4Y8T - chains Z and a of the 30 polymer chains in the assembly; structure by X-ray diffraction, 2.70 A resolution.

# Chain Z
Molecule: Proteasome subunit beta type-6
From: Saccharomyces cerevisiae S288c
Notes: EC 3.4.25.1
Reference sequence: P23724 (PSB6_YEAST); residues 1-222 here correspond to UniProt positions 20-241 (UniProt number = residue number + 19)
Sequence (222 residues; each row starts with the number of its first residue):
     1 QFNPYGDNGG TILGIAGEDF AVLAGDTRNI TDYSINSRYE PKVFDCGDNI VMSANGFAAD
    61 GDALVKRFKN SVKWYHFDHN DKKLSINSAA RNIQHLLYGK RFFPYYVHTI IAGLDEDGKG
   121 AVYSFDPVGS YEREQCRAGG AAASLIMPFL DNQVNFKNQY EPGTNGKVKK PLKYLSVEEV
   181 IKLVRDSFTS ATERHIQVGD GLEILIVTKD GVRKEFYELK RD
Metal / ion sites: Mg2+: Thr192, His195, Val198

# Chain a
Molecule: Proteasome subunit beta type-7
From: Saccharomyces cerevisiae S288c
Notes: EC 3.4.25.1
Reference sequence: P30657 (PSB7_YEAST); residues -12 to 233 here correspond to UniProt positions 21-266 (UniProt number = residue number + 33)
Sequence (246 residues; each row starts with the number of its first residue; numbers below 1 keep their minus sign (Thr-12 is residue -12)):
   -12 TQIANAGASP MVNTQQPIVT GTSVISMKYD NGVIIAADNL GSYGSLLRFN GVERLIPVGD
    48 NTVVGISGDI SDMQHIERLL KDLVTENAYD NPLADAEEAL EPSYIFEYLA TVMYQRRSKM
   108 NPLWNAIIVA GVQSNGDQFL RYVNLLGVTY SSPTLATGFG AHMANPLLRK VVDRESDIPK
   168 TTVQVAEEAI VNAMRVLYYR DARSSRNFSL AIIDKNTGLT FKKNLQVENM KWDFAKDIKG
   228 YGTQKI
Unresolved in the structure: -12 to 0

# How chain Z and chain a interact
Pairs across the interface - 39 pairs, chain Z then chain a:
  Gln1(Z) - Thr1(a)
  Phe2(Z) - Thr1(a)
  Phe2(Z) - Arg104(a)
  Phe2(Z) - Pro109(a)  hydrophobic
  Phe2(Z) - Leu133(a)  hydrophobic
  Asn3(Z) - Leu133(a)
  Pro4(Z) - Arg104(a)  hydrogen bond (backbone-side chain)
  Pro4(Z) - Met107(a)  hydrophobic
  Pro4(Z) - Leu133(a)
  Tyr5(Z) - Arg104(a)
  Asn8(Z) - Val135(a)
  Asn29(Z) - Tyr137(a)
  Ser34(Z) - His149(a)  hydrogen bond
  Ile35(Z) - Arg156(a)  hydrogen bond (backbone-side chain)
  Asn36(Z) - Tyr137(a)  hydrogen bond
  Asn36(Z) - Ser139(a)
  Asn36(Z) - Arg156(a)
  Ser37(Z) - Ser138(a)  hydrogen bond (side chain-backbone)
  Glu40(Z) - Arg128(a)  salt bridge
  Glu40(Z) - Tyr137(a)
  Glu40(Z) - Ser138(a)  hydrogen bond (side chain-backbone)
  Phe57(Z) - Arg104(a)
  Phe57(Z) - Leu133(a)
  Phe57(Z) - Val135(a)  hydrophobic
  Ala59(Z) - Tyr101(a)
  Ala59(Z) - Leu133(a)
  Ala59(Z) - Gly134(a)
  Ala59(Z) - Val135(a)
  Asp60(Z) - Tyr101(a)  hydrogen bond
  Asp60(Z) - Arg104(a)  salt bridge
  Asp62(Z) - Thr136(a)  hydrogen bond
  Ala63(Z) - Tyr101(a)
  Lys66(Z) - Glu94(a)  salt bridge
  Phe103(Z) - Arg104(a)
  Phe103(Z) - Ser105(a)
  Tyr105(Z) - Tyr101(a)
  Glu218(Z) - Arg161(a)  salt bridge
  Arg221(Z) - Asp160(a)  salt bridge
  Arg221(Z) - Arg161(a)
Interface residues without a listed pair, chain Z (26 interface residues in all): Gly6, Arg38, Tyr39, Lys100
Interface residues without a listed pair, chain a (22 interface residues in all): Trp111, Leu132, Leu142

# Overview
26 residues of chain Z and 22 residues of chain a are in contact; the contacts include 8 hydrogen bonds and 5
salt bridges. Polar pairs include Glu40(Z)-Arg128(a), Asp60(Z)-Arg104(a) and Lys66(Z)-Glu94(a). Thr192(Z),
His195(Z) and Val198(Z) form the Mg2+ site.
Here chain Z is Proteasome subunit beta type-6 and chain a is Proteasome subunit beta type-7, both from
Saccharomyces cerevisiae S288c. Entry 4Y8T (Yeast 20S proteasome beta2-H116D mutant in complex with Ac-PAE-ep)
was determined by X-ray diffraction (same publication as 4Y69, 4Y6A, 4Y6V, 4Y6Z, 4Y70, 4Y74 and 34 further
entries).
